PDB entry 6HW0 | X-ray diffraction, 2.80 A resolution | chains F and G of the 28 polymer chains in the assembly

# Chain F
Name: Probable proteasome subunit alpha type-7
Source organism: Saccharomyces cerevisiae (strain ATCC 204508 / S288c)
Notes: EC 3.4.25.1
UniProtKB: P21242 (PSA7_YEAST); residues -3 to 284 here correspond to UniProt positions 1-288 (UniProt number = residue number + 4)
Sequence (288 residues; row label = number of the first residue in the row; numbers below 1 keep their minus sign (Met-3 is residue -3)):
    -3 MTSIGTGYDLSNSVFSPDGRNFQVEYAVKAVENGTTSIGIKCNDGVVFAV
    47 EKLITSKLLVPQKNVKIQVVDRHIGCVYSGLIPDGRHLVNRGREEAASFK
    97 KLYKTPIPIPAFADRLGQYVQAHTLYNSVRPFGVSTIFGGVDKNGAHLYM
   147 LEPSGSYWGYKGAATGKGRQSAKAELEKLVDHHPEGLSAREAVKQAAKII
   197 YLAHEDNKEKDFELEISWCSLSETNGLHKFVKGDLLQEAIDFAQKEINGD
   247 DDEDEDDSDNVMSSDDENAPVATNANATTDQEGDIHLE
Disordered / not traced: -3 to 1, 245-284
Curated features (UniProtKB/Swiss-Prot):
  - modified residue: Thr-2 (N-acetylthreonine)

# Chain G
Name: Proteasome subunit alpha type-1
Source organism: Saccharomyces cerevisiae (strain ATCC 204508 / S288c)
Notes: EC 3.4.25.1
UniProtKB: P21243 (PSA1_YEAST); residues -8 to 243 here correspond to UniProt positions 1-252 (UniProt number = residue number + 9)
Sequence (252 residues; row label = number of the first residue in the row; numbers below 1 keep their minus sign (Met-8 is residue -8)):
    -8 MSGAAAASAAGYDRHITIFSPEGRLYQVEYAFKATNQTNINSLAVRGKDC
    42 TVVISQKKVPDKLLDPTTVSYIFCISRTIGMVVNGPIPDARNAALRAKAE
    92 AAEFRYKYGYDMPCDVLAKRMANLSQIYTQRAYMRPLGVILTFVSVDEEL
   142 GPSIYKTDPAGYYVGYKATATGPKQQEITTNLENHFKKSKIDHINEESWE
   192 KVVEFAITHMIDALGTEFSKNDLEVGVATKDKFFTLSAENIEERLVAIAE
   242 QD
Disordered / not traced: -8 to 1, 243
Metal / ion sites: Mg2+: Thr8, Tyr119, Arg122, Met125

# Interface between chain F and chain G
Contacting residue pairs (64; chain F residue first):
  Thr2(F) with His6(G), hydrogen bond (backbone-side chain)
  Gly3(F) with His6(G)
  Tyr4(F) with Arg5(G); His6(G); Tyr21(G)
  Ser9(F) with Arg126(G)
  Val10(F) with His6(G); Gln18(G)
  Phe11(F) with Gln18(G), hydrogen bond (backbone-side chain); Tyr21(G); Ala22(G), hydrophobic; Ala25(G), hydrophobic; Arg126(G); Pro127(G)
  Ser12(F) with Tyr21(G)
  Pro13(F) with Tyr21(G), hydrophobic; Lys24(G), hydrogen bond (backbone-side chain)
  Asp14(F) with Lys24(G)
  Gly15(F) with Tyr21(G); Ala25(G)
  Lys37(F) with Asp56(G), salt bridge
  Asp110(F) with Arg82(G)
  Gln114(F) with Arg82(G), hydrogen bond (side chain-backbone); Asn83(G); Leu86(G)
  Gln117(F) with Pro79(G); Asp80(G); Asn83(G), hydrogen bond; Arg126(G)
  Thr120(F) with Arg126(G), hydrogen bond (backbone-side chain)
  Leu121(F) with Asn83(G); Tyr124(G); Arg126(G); Leu128(G), hydrophobic
  Tyr122(F) with Tyr124(G); Met125(G), hydrophobic
  Ser150(F) with Pro79(G)
  Gly151(F) with Pro79(G)
  Ser152(F) with Ile78(G); Pro79(G)
  Tyr153(F) with Arg82(G), hydrogen bond (backbone-side chain)
  Trp154(F) with Leu55(G), hydrophobic; Thr59(G); Val60(G), hydrophobic; Ser61(G); Tyr62(G); Ile78(G), hydrophobic; Arg82(G)
  Gly155(F) with Leu55(G); Asp56(G), hydrogen bond (backbone-backbone); Thr59(G), hydrogen bond (backbone-side chain)
  Tyr156(F) with Leu54(G); Leu55(G); Asp56(G)
  Lys157(F) with Lys53(G); Leu54(G), hydrogen bond (backbone-backbone); Leu55(G)
  Gly158(F) with Leu54(G), hydrogen bond (backbone-backbone)
  Lys169(F) with Leu54(G)
  Leu172(F) with Leu54(G)
  Glu173(F) with Lys53(G), salt bridge; Leu54(G)
  Val176(F) with Leu54(G), hydrophobic
  Asp177(F) with Lys53(G), salt bridge
Other interface residues (no listed pair), chain F (32 interface residues in all): Tyr145
Other interface residues (no listed pair), chain G (29 interface residues in all): Asp52, Pro57, Gly129

# Summary
Chain F and chain G form an interface of 32 and 29 residues respectively, with 11 hydrogen bonds and 3 salt
bridges. Polar pairs include Lys37(F)-Asp56(G), Glu173(F)-Lys53(G) and Asp177(F)-Lys53(G). The Mg2+ site is
built by Thr8(G), Tyr119(G), Arg122(G) and Met125(G).
Here chain F is Probable proteasome subunit alpha type-7 and chain G is Proteasome subunit alpha type-1, both
from Saccharomyces cerevisiae (strain ATCC 204508 / S288c). Entry 6HW0 (Yeast 20S proteasome in complex with
7) was determined by X-ray diffraction (same publication as 6HTB, 6HTC, 6HTD, 6HTP, 6HTR, 6HUB and 30 further
entries).
